PDB entry 8TCE | X-ray diffraction, 1.07 A resolution | chain A

== Chain A ==
Molecule: Apolipoprotein(a)
Organism: Homo sapiens
Notes: fragment: Kringle-IV domain 8
UniProtKB: P08519 (APOA_HUMAN); residues -10 to 83 here correspond to UniProt positions 1377-1470 (UniProt number = residue number + 1387)
Amino-acid sequence (94 residues; each row starts with the number of its first residue; numbers below 1 keep their minus sign (Ala-10 is residue -10)):
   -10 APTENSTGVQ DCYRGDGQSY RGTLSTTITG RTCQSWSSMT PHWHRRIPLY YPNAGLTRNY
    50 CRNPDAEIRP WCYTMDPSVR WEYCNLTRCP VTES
Unresolved in the structure: -10 to -5, 83
Disulfides: Cys1-Cys78, Cys22-Cys61, Cys50-Cys73
Small-molecule neighbours: ly3353871 (HWF; (2S)-3-phenyl-2-[(3R)-pyrrolidin-3-yl]propanoic acid): His33, Arg35, Asp54, Glu56, Trp60, Tyr62, Arg69, Trp70
UniProt features mapped onto this chain:
  - glycosylation (N-linked (GlcNAc...) asparagine): Asn-6, Asn74
From the paper describing this entry:
  - binding site for ly3353871: Asp54, Glu56, Tyr62, Arg69, Trp70

== Summary ==
Ligands of chain A: ly3353871. From the paper: a binding site for ly3353871 at Asp54, Glu56 and Tyr62 among
others.
Chain A is Apolipoprotein(a) (Homo sapiens); the structure, Lipoprotein(a) Kringle IV domain 8 - Lp(a) KIV8 in
complex with LY3353871, was determined by X-ray diffraction (same publication as 8V8Z and 8V9B).
